PDB entry 3G6Z | X-ray diffraction, 2.00 A resolution | chain A

== Chain A ==
Protein: Renin
From: Homo sapiens
Notes: EC 3.4.23.15
UniProt: P00797 (RENI_HUMAN); residues 1-340 here correspond to UniProt positions 67-406 (UniProt number = residue number + 66)
Sequence (341 residues; each row starts with the number of its first residue):
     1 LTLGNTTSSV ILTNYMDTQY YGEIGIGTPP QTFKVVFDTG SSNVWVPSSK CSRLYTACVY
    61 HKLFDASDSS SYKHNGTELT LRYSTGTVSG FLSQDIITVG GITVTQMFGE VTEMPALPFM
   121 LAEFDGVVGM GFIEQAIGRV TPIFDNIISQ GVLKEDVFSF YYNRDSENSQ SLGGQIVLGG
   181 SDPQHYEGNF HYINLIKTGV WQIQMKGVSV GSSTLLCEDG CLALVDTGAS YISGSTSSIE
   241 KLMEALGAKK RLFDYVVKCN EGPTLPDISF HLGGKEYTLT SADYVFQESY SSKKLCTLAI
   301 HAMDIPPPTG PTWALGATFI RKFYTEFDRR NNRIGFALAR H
Disordered / not traced: 167-170
Disulfide bonds: Cys51-Cys58, Cys217-Cys221, Cys259-Cys296
Covalent attachments: N-acetylglucosamine (NAG) linked to Asn5, Asn75
Sequence notes: expression tag (341)
Ligand contacts: A7T ((1R,5S)-N-cyclopropyl-7-{4-[2-(2,6-dichloro-4-methylphenoxy)ethoxy]phenyl}-N-(2,3-dimethylbenzyl)-3,9-diazabicyclo[3.3.1]non-6-ene-6-carboxamide): Thr18, Gln19, Val36, Asp38, Gly40, Ser41, Trp45, Val46, Pro47, His61, Leu81, Tyr83, Val88, Val111, Met114, Pro118, Phe119, Leu121, Ala122, Phe124, Asp125, Gly126, Val127, Asp226, Gly228, Ala229, Ser230
UniProt features mapped onto this chain:
  - active site: Asp38, Asp226
  - glycosylation (N-linked (GlcNAc...) asparagine): Asn5, Asn75

== Summary ==
Chain A binds compound A7T. N-acetylglucosamine is covalently linked to Asn5 and Asn75. UniProt lists
active-site residues Asp38 and Asp226.
Chain A is Renin (Homo sapiens); the structure, Design and Preparation of Potent, Non-Peptidic, Bioavailable
Renin Inhibitors, was determined by X-ray diffraction together with 3G70 and 3G72 from the same study.
